Entry 7AFT (electron microscopy, 4.40 A resolution (low resolution: residue-level contacts below are approximate; hydrogen-bond / salt-bridge calls are withheld)); this record covers chains A and C of the 8 polymer chains in the assembly.

Chain A:
Molecule: Protein transport protein SEC61
Source organism: Saccharomyces cerevisiae (strain ATCC 204508 / S288c)
UniProt: P32915 (SC61A_YEAST); numbering as in UniProt (aligned over 1-480)
Amino-acid sequence (480 residues; row label = number of the first residue in the row):
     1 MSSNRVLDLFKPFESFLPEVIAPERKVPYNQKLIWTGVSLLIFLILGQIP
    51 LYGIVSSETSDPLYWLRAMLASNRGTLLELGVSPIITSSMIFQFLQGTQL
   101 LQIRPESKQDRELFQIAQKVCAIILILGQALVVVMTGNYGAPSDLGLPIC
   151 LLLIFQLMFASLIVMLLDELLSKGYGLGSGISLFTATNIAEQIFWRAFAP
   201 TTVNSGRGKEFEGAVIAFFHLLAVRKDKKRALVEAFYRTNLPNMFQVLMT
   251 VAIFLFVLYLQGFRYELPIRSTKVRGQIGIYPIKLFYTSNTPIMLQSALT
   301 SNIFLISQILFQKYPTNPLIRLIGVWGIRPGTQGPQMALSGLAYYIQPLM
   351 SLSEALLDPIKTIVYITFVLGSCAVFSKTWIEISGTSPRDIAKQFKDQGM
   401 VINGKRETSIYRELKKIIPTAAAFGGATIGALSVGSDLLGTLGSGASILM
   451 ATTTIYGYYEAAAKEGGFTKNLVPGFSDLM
Unresolved in the structure: 1-9, 58-72, 143-146, 311-359, 469-480

Chain C:
Molecule: Protein transport protein SSS1
Source organism: Saccharomyces cerevisiae (strain ATCC 204508 / S288c)
UniProt: P35179 (SC61G_YEAST); residue numbers follow UniProt; this construct covers 1-80
Amino-acid sequence (80 residues; row label = number of the first residue in the row):
     1 MARASEKGEEKKQSNNQVEKLVEAPVEFVREGTQFLAKCKKPDLKEYTKI
    51 VKAVGIGFIAVGIIGYAIKLIHIPIRYVIV
Unresolved in the structure: 1-25

How chain A and chain C interact:
Pairs across the interface - 4 pairs, chain A then chain C:
  Gln48(A) - His72(C)
  Phe263(A) - Cys39(C)
  Arg264(A) - Cys39(C)
  Tyr265(A) - Cys39(C)
Also at the interface, not in a pair above, chain A (7 interface residues in all): Ala190, Glu191, Phe194
Also at the interface, not in a pair above, chain C (7 interface residues in all): Lys40, Lys41, Gly62, Gly65, Tyr66

Overview:
The chain A/chain C interface involves 7 residues from each chain.
Here chain A is Protein transport protein SEC61 and chain C is Protein transport protein SSS1, both from
Saccharomyces cerevisiae (strain ATCC 204508 / S288c). Entry 7AFT (Cryo-EM structure of the signal
sequence-engaged post-translational Sec translocon) was determined by electron microscopy (same publication as
6ZZZ).
